PDB entry 7FOZ | X-ray diffraction, 1.83 A resolution | chains A and B

[Chain A]
Molecule: Pre-mRNA-splicing factor 8
Source organism: Saccharomyces cerevisiae S288C
UniProt: P33334 (PRP8_YEAST); residue numbers follow UniProt; this construct covers 1836-2090
Sequence (258 residues; row label = number of the first residue in the row):
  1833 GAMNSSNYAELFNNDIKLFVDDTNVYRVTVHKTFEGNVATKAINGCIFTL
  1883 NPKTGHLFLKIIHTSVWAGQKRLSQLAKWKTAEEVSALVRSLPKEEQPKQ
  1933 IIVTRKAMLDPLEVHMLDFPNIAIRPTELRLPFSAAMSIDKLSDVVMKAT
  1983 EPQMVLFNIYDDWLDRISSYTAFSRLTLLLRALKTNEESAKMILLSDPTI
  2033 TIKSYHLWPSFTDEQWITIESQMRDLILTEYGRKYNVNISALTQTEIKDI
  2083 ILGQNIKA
Not modelled in the structure: 2070-2090
Differences from the reference sequence: expression tag (1833-1835)
Curated features (UniProtKB/Swiss-Prot):
  - mutagenesis: Asp1853 (D1853A: Alters protein folding. Severely impaired growth. Strongly reduced growth at 35 degrees Celsius; when associated with A-1854; D1853N: Reduced growth at 30 degrees Celsius ...), Asp1854 (D1854A: Reduced growth at 30 degrees Celsius. Strongly reduced growth at 16 degrees Celsius. Strongly reduced growth at 35 degrees Celsius; when associated with A-1853 ...), Thr1855 (T1855A: Reduced growth at 30 degrees Celsius. Strongly reduced growth at 16 degrees Celsius), Thr1936 (T1936A: Reduced growth at 30 degrees Celsius. Strongly reduced growth at 16 degrees Celsius), Arg1937 (R1937K: Severely impaired growth. Reduced growth at 30 degrees Celsius. Strongly reduced growth at 16 degrees Celsius)

[Chain B]
Molecule: A1 cistron-splicing factor AAR2
Source organism: Saccharomyces cerevisiae S288C
UniProt: P32357 (AAR2_YEAST); aligned to UniProt positions 1-317 over residues 1-317
Sequence (308 residues; row label = number of the first residue in the row; note: 13 numbers in that range are skipped by the numbering (no residue carries them; nothing is unmodelled there); numbers below 1 keep their minus sign (Gly-3 is residue -3)):
    -3 GAMAMNTVPFTSAPIEVTIGIDQYSFNVKENQPFHGIKDIPIGHVHVIHF
    47 QHADNSSMRYGYWFDCRMGNFYIQYDPKDGLYKMMEERDGAKFENIVHNF
    97 KERQMMVSYPKIDEDDTWYNLTEFVQMDKIRKIVRKDENQFSYVDSSMTT
   147 VQENEL
   166 SSSSSDPAHSLNYTVINFKSREAIRPGHEMEDFLDKSYYLNTVMLQGIFK
   216 NSSNYFGELQFAFLNAMFFGNYGSSLQWHAMIELICSSATVPKHMLDKLD
   266 EILYYQIKTLPEQYSDILLNERVWNICLYSSFQKNSLHNTEKIMENKYPE
   316 LL
Not modelled in the structure: -3 to 0, 166-169
Differences from the reference sequence: expression tag (-3 to 0); conflict Ser166 (Leu153 in P32357), Ser167 (Lys154 in P32357), Ser170 (Asp in P32357)
Curated features (UniProtKB/Swiss-Prot):
  - region: Leu261 to Ile282 (Leucine-zipper)
  - modified residue: Ser253 (Phosphoserine), Thr274 (Phosphothreonine)
Disulfides: Cys251-Cys292
Residues lining bound ligands: WD0 ((3aS,6R)-N-(2-methoxyethyl)-2,3,3a,6-tetrahydro-1,3-benzothiazole-6-carboxamide): Phe120, Val121, Gln122, Lys125, Ile126, Ile129, Thr179, Ile213, Phe214, Asn219, Gly222, Glu223, Phe226

[Chain A / chain B interface]
Residue-residue contacts (16; chain A residue first):
  Gln1907(A) - Met195(B)
  Gln1907(A) - Leu199(B)
  Leu1908(A) - Met195(B)  hydrophobic
  Trp1911(A) - Glu194(B)
  Trp1911(A) - Met195(B)  hydrophobic
  Trp1911(A) - Phe198(B)  hydrophobic
  Asp1942(A) - Lys184(B)  salt bridge
  Glu1945(A) - Lys184(B)  salt bridge
  Val1946(A) - Ile189(B)  hydrophobic
  Val1946(A) - Glu194(B)
  Val1946(A) - Phe198(B)  hydrophobic
  His1947(A) - Glu194(B)
  Leu1949(A) - Lys184(B)
  Leu1949(A) - Ser185(B)
  Leu1949(A) - Arg186(B)
  Asp1950(A) - Arg186(B)  salt bridge

[Summary]
9 residues of chain A and 8 residues of chain B are in contact, with 3 salt bridges. Polar pairs include
Asp1942(A)-Lys184(B), Glu1945(A)-Lys184(B) and Asp1950(A)-Arg186(B). Chain B binds compound WD0. From UniProt:
5 mutagenesis sites on chain A.
Here chain A is Pre-mRNA-splicing factor 8 and chain B is A1 cistron-splicing factor AAR2, both from
Saccharomyces cerevisiae S288C. Entry 7FOZ (PanDDA analysis group deposition -- Aar2/RNaseH in complex with
fragment P08F01 from the F2X-Universal Library) was determined by X-ray diffraction together with 5ST0, 5ST1,
5ST2, 5ST3, 5ST4, 5ST5 and 248 further entries from the same study.
